7MXD - chains S and U of the 14 polymer chains in the assembly; structure by electron microscopy, 3.40 A resolution.

# Chain S
Molecule: 3BNC117 antibody heavy chain
From: Homo sapiens
Notes: antibody fragment or engineered binder
Sequence (226 residues; numbered 1 to 216 plus 10 insertion-coded residues; the number before each row is that of its first residue; a row labelled like 71A-71D holds insertion residues (71A, then the next letters in order)):
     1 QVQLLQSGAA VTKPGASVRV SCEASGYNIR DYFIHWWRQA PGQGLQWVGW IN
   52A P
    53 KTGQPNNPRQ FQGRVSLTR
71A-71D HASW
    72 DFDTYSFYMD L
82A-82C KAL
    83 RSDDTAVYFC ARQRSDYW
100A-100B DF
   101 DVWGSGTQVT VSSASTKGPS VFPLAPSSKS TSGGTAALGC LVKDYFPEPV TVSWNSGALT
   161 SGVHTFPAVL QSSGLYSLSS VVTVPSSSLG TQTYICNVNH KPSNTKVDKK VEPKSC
Not modelled in the structure: 128-134, 214-216
Cystine bridges: Cys22-Cys92, Cys140-Cys196
Ligand contacts: N-acetylglucosamine (NAG; 2-acetamido-2-deoxy-beta-D-glucopyranose): His71A, Ser71C, Trp71D

# Chain U
Molecule: 3BNC117 antibody light chain
From: Homo sapiens
Notes: antibody fragment or engineered binder
Sequence (206 residues; row label = number of the first residue in the row; note: 8 numbers in that range are skipped by the numbering (no residue carries them; nothing is unmodelled there)):
     1 DIQMTQSPSS LSASVGDTVT ITCQANG
    32 YLNWYQQRRG KAPKLLIYDG SKLERGVPSR FSGRRWGQEY NLTINNLQPE DIATYFCQVY
    96 EFVVPGTRLD LKRTVAAPSV FIFPPSDEQL KSGTASVVCL LNNFYPREAK VQWKVDNALQ
   156 SGNSQESVTE QDSKDSTYSL SSTLTLSKAD YEKHKVYACE VTHQGLSSPV TKSFNRGEC
Not modelled in the structure: 213-214
Cystine bridges: Cys23-Cys88, Cys134-Cys194
Glycans and other covalent adducts: N-acetylglucosamine (NAG) linked to Asn72

# Interface between chain S and chain U
Pairs across the interface (45):
  Trp37(S) - Val98(U)  hydrophobic
  Gln39(S) - Gln38(U)  hydrogen bond
  Gly44(S) - Pro100(U)
  Leu45(S) - Pro44(U)  hydrophobic
  Leu45(S) - Phe87(U)  hydrophobic
  Trp47(S) - Glu96(U)
  Phe91(S) - Ala43(U)  hydrophobic
  Arg96(S) - Leu46(U)
  Arg96(S) - Tyr49(U)
  Asp98(S) - Tyr32(U)
  Asp98(S) - Tyr91(U)
  Tyr99(S) - Tyr32(U)  hydrophobic
  Tyr99(S) - Asn34(U)  hydrogen bond (backbone-side chain)
  Tyr99(S) - Asp50(U)  hydrogen bond
  Trp100(S) - Asn34(U)  hydrogen bond (backbone-side chain)
  Trp100(S) - Tyr36(U)
  Trp100(S) - Gln89(U)  hydrogen bond (backbone-side chain)
  Trp100(S) - Tyr91(U)
  Asp100A(S) - Asn34(U)
  Asp100A(S) - Tyr36(U)
  Asp100A(S) - Leu46(U)
  Asp100A(S) - Tyr49(U)
  Phe100B(S) - Tyr36(U)  hydrogen bond (backbone-side chain)
  Phe100B(S) - Leu46(U)
  Asp101(S) - Glu55(U)
  Trp103(S) - Tyr36(U)
  Trp103(S) - Ala43(U)  hydrophobic
  Trp103(S) - Pro44(U)
  Gly104(S) - Ala43(U)
  Phe122(S) - Glu123(U)
  Phe122(S) - Gln124(U)
  Pro123(S) - Ser121(U)
  Pro123(S) - Glu123(U)
  Leu124(S) - Phe118(U)  hydrophobic
  Ala137(S) - Phe116(U)
  Ala137(S) - Phe118(U)
  Leu138(S) - Phe118(U)  hydrophobic
  His164(S) - Asn137(U)  hydrogen bond
  His164(S) - Asp167(U)  salt bridge
  Phe166(S) - Ser174(U)
  Phe166(S) - Leu175(U)
  Phe166(S) - Ser176(U)
  Pro167(S) - Ser162(U)
  Val169(S) - Gln160(U)
  Val181(S) - Leu135(U)  hydrophobic
Other interface residues (no listed pair), chain S (28 interface residues in all): Val121, Ala136, Thr165
Other interface residues (no listed pair), chain U (35 interface residues in all): Lys42, Lys53, Ser127, Thr129, Val163, Thr164

# Overview
28 residues of chain S and 35 residues of chain U are in contact; the contacts include 7 hydrogen bonds and 1
salt bridge. Polar contacts include His164(S)-Asp167(U), Gln39(S)-Gln38(U) and Tyr99(S)-Asn34(U). Bound to
chain S: N-acetylglucosamine. N-acetylglucosamine is covalently linked to Asn72(U).
Chain S is 3BNC117 antibody heavy chain and chain U is 3BNC117 antibody light chain, both from Homo sapiens;
the structure, Cryo-EM structure of broadly neutralizing V2-apex-targeting antibody J038 in complex with HIV-1
Env, was determined by electron microscopy together with 7N28 from the same study.
